Entry 9CZM (electron microscopy, 2.57 A resolution); this record covers chains A and B of the 8 polymer chains in the assembly.

Chain A (and B):
Protein: Isoform 5 of Calcium-activated potassium channel subunit alpha-1
Organism: Homo sapiens
Notes: chain B of this document is another copy of the same molecule, construct and numbering; everything in this record applies to it too
Reference sequence: Q12791 (KCMA1_HUMAN), isoform Q12791-5; residues 1-1056 here correspond to UniProt positions 66-1121 (UniProt number = residue number + 65)
Sequence (1056 residues; row label = number of the first residue in the row):
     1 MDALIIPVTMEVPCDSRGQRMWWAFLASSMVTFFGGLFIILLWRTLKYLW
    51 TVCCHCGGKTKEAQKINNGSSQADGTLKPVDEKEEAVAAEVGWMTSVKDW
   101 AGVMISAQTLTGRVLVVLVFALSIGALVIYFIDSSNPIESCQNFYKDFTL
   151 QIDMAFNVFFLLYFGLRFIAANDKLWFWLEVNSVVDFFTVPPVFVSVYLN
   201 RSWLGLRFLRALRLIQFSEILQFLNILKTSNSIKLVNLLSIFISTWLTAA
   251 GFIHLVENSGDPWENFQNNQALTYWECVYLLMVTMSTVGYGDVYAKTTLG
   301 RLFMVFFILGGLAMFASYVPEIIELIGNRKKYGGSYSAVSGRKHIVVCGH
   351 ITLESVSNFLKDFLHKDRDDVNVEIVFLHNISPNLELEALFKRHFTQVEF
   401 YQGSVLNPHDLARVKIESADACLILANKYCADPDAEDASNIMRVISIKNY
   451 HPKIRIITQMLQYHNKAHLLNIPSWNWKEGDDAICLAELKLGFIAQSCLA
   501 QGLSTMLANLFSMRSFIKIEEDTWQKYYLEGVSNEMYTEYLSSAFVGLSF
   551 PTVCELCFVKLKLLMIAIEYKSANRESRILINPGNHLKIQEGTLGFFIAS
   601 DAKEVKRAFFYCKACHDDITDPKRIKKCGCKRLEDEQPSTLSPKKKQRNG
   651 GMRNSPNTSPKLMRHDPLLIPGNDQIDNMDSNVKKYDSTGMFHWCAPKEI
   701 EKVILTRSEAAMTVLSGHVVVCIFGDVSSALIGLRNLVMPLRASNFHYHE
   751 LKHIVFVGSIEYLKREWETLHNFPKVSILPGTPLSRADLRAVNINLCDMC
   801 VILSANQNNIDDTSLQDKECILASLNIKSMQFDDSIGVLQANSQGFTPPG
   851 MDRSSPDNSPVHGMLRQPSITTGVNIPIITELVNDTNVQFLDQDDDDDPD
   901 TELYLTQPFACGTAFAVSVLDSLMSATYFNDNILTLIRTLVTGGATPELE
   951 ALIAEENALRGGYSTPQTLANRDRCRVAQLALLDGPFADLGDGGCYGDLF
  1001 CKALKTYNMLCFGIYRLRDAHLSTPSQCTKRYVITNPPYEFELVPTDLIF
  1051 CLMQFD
Unresolved in the structure: 1-15, 55-90, 570-576, 616-680, 834-871, 1005-1009
Curated features (UniProtKB/Swiss-Prot):
  - region: Leu491 to Phe511 (Segment S7), Leu548 to Ile568 (Segment S8), Cys612 to His616 (Heme-binding motif)
  - motif: Thr287 to Tyr290 (Selectivity for potassium)
  - binding site (Mg(2+)): Glu374, Gln397, Glu399
  - lipidation (S-palmitoyl cysteine): Cys53, Cys54, Cys56

Interface between chain A and chain B:
Residue-residue contacts - 71 pairs, chain A then chain B:
  Val91(A) with Ser340(B); Gly341(B)
  Gly92(A) with Ser340(B)
  Thr95(A) with Val339(B)
  Asp99(A) with Arg342(B), salt bridge
  Gly102(A) with Thr396(B)
  Val103(A) with Thr396(B)
  Ile105(A) with Phe395(B), hydrophobic
  Ser106(A) with Lys392(B); Phe395(B)
  Gln108(A) with Arg393(B); His394(B); Phe395(B); Thr396(B), hydrogen bond; Gln397(B), hydrogen bond
  Asn172(A) with Ser337(B); Glu399(B)
  Glu219(A) with Lys392(B)
  Gln222(A) with Glu388(B); Ala389(B); Lys392(B); Arg393(B)
  Phe223(A) with Lys392(B); Phe395(B), hydrophobic
  Asn225(A) with Arg393(B), hydrogen bond
  Leu227(A) with Ala389(B)
  Lys228(A) with Glu386(B); Arg393(B)
  Thr229(A) with Glu386(B)
  Ser230(A) with Leu385(B); Glu386(B), hydrogen bond (backbone-side chain)
  Ile233(A) with Leu385(B); Glu386(B); Ala389(B), hydrophobic
  Lys234(A) with Leu385(B)
  Asn237(A) with Leu385(B)
  Thr284(A) with Tyr290(B), hydrogen bond
  Thr287(A) with Val288(B)
  Gly289(A) with Tyr290(B)
  Tyr294(A) with Asp292(B)
  Arg301(A) with Asp292(B), salt bridge
  Ile308(A) with Ser286(B)
  Leu309(A) with Phe315(B), hydrophobic; Val319(B); Ile323(B)
  Leu312(A) with Ser286(B)
  Ala313(A) with Ile323(B), hydrophobic
  Asn407(A) with Pro899(B)
  Pro408(A) with Gln889(B); Pro899(B), hydrophobic
  His409(A) with Asp898(B), salt bridge; Pro899(B)
  Ala438(A) with Lys818(B)
  Ile441(A) with Leu822(B), hydrophobic
  Met442(A) with Ser814(B); Lys818(B)
  Ile445(A) with Ile821(B), hydrophobic; Leu822(B), hydrophobic
  Ser446(A) with Phe890(B)
  Asn449(A) with Gln889(B), hydrogen bond (side chain-backbone); Phe890(B); Asp892(B), hydrogen bond (side chain-backbone); Asp897(B)
  Asn471(A) with Leu825(B); Asn826(B), hydrogen bond (backbone-backbone)
  Ile472(A) with Leu822(B), hydrophobic; Leu825(B), hydrophobic
  Pro473(A) with Leu825(B)
  Glu955(A) with Arg786(B); Ala787(B), hydrogen bond (backbone-backbone); Arg790(B), salt bridge
Interface residues without a listed pair, chain A (52 interface residues in all): Val288, Gly291, Met304, Val305, Leu406, Ser439, His468, Ala954, Glu956
Interface residues without a listed pair, chain B (47 interface residues in all): Phe242, Trp246, Tyr279, Met282, Thr287, Gly289, Leu784, Leu815, Ser829

Overview:
The interface between chain A and chain B involves 52 residues on one side and 47 on the other; the contacts
include 9 hydrogen bonds and 4 salt bridges. Polar contacts include Asp99(A)-Arg342(B), Arg301(A)-Asp292(B)
and His409(A)-Asp898(B).
Both chains are Isoform 5 of Calcium-activated potassium channel subunit alpha-1 (Homo sapiens). Entry 9CZM
(Ca2+ bound open-inactivated hSlo1 + beta2N-beta4 channel in nanodisc) was determined by electron microscopy
together with 9CZH, 9CZJ, 9CZK, 9CZO, 9CZQ, 9D18 and 9D19 from the same study.
